PDB entry 3K7P | X-ray diffraction, 1.40 A resolution | chains A and B

# Chain A (and B)
Name: Ribose 5-phosphate isomerase
Source organism: Trypanosoma cruzi
Notes: EC 5.3.1.6; chain B of this document is another copy of the same molecule, construct and numbering; everything in this record applies to it too
UniProt: A1BTJ7 (A1BTJ7_TRYCR); residues 1-159 here = UniProt positions 1-159
Sequence (179 residues; numbered -19 to 159; the number before each row is that of its first residue; numbers below 1 keep their minus sign (Met-19 is residue -19)):
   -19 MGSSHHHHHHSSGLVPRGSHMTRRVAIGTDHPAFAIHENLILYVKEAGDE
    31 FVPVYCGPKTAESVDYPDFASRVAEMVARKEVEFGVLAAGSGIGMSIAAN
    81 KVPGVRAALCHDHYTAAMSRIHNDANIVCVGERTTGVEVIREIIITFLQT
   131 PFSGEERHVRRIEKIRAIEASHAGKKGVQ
Unresolved in the structure: -19 to 0, 154-159 (chain B: -19 to 1, 154-159)
Sequence notes: expression tag (-19 to 0); engineered mutation Ala69 (Cys in A1BTJ7)
Reported in the primary citation:
  - mutagenesis - C69A: abolished catalytic activity (citing earlier work)
  - binding site for phosphate ion: His11, Arg113, Arg137, Arg141
  - contacts within the chain: Glu112-Arg113
  - self-association interface (contacts with another copy of this molecule); pairs are residue here / residue on that copy: Glu118-Arg113
  - specificity-determining residues: Glu135 to Glu136
  - catalytic residues: His102 (citing earlier work)
  - mutagenesis - E135G/E136DEL: unchanged catalytic activity on R5P  Ru5P
  - mutagenesis - E135G/E136DEL: increased catalytic activity on the 6-carbon sugar

# Interface between chain A and chain B
Contacting residue pairs (66):
  His11(A) - Arg141(B)  hydrogen bond
  Val44(A) - Arg141(B)  hydrogen bond (backbone-side chain)
  Asp45(A) - Arg140(B)  salt bridge
  Asp45(A) - Arg141(B)  salt bridge
  Asp45(A) - Lys144(B)  salt bridge
  Tyr46(A) - Asn103(B)  hydrogen bond
  Tyr46(A) - Arg141(B)
  Tyr46(A) - Ile145(B)
  Pro47(A) - Arg141(B)
  Pro47(A) - Lys144(B)
  Pro47(A) - Ile148(B)
  Asp48(A) - Lys144(B)  salt bridge
  Glu55(A) - His152(B)  salt bridge
  Ser71(A) - Thr95(B)
  Ile73(A) - Ala88(B)  hydrophobic
  Ile73(A) - Thr95(B)
  Ile73(A) - Ser99(B)
  Ile73(A) - Asn103(B)
  Gly74(A) - Asn103(B)
  Ile77(A) - Asn80(B)
  Ile77(A) - Arg86(B)
  Ile77(A) - Ala87(B)
  Asn80(A) - Ile77(B)
  Asn80(A) - Asn80(B)
  Asn80(A) - Lys81(B)  hydrogen bond (backbone-side chain)
  Lys81(A) - Asn80(B)  hydrogen bond (side chain-backbone)
  Lys81(A) - Val82(B)  hydrogen bond (side chain-backbone)
  Lys81(A) - Val85(B)  hydrogen bond (side chain-backbone)
  Lys81(A) - Ile148(B)
  Lys81(A) - Glu149(B)  salt bridge
  Lys81(A) - His152(B)
  Val82(A) - Lys81(B)  hydrogen bond (backbone-side chain)
  Pro83(A) - His152(B)
  Val85(A) - Lys81(B)  hydrogen bond (backbone-side chain)
  Ala87(A) - Ile77(B)
  Ala88(A) - Ile73(B)  hydrophobic
  Leu89(A) - Leu89(B)
  His91(A) - His91(B)
  Tyr94(A) - Ser71(B)
  Tyr94(A) - Thr114(B)
  Thr95(A) - Ile73(B)
  Ser99(A) - Ile73(B)
  Asn103(A) - Tyr46(B)  hydrogen bond
  Asn103(A) - Ile73(B)
  Asn103(A) - Gly74(B)
  Arg113(A) - His102(B)
  Thr114(A) - Tyr94(B)
  Arg140(A) - Asp45(B)  salt bridge
  Arg141(A) - His11(B)
  Arg141(A) - Val44(B)  hydrogen bond (side chain-backbone)
  Arg141(A) - Asp45(B)  salt bridge
  Arg141(A) - Tyr46(B)
  Arg141(A) - Pro47(B)
  Lys144(A) - Asp45(B)  salt bridge
  Lys144(A) - Pro47(B)
  Lys144(A) - Asp48(B)  salt bridge
  Ile145(A) - Tyr46(B)
  Ile145(A) - Pro47(B)  hydrophobic
  Ile148(A) - Pro47(B)
  Ile148(A) - Ser51(B)
  Ile148(A) - Lys81(B)
  Glu149(A) - Lys81(B)  salt bridge
  His152(A) - Glu55(B)  salt bridge
  His152(A) - Pro83(B)
  His152(A) - Ala153(B)
  Ala153(A) - Ala153(B)
Other interface residues (no listed pair), chain A (42 interface residues in all): Ser43, Ser51, Ser76, Ala78, Gly84, Arg86, Met98, His102
Other interface residues (no listed pair), chain B (40 interface residues in all): Ser76, Ala78, Gly84, Arg113

# Summary
Chain A and chain B form an interface of 42 and 40 residues respectively; the contacts include 11 hydrogen
bonds and 12 salt bridges. Polar pairs include Asp45(A)-Arg140(B), Asp45(A)-Arg141(B) and Asp45(A)-Lys144(B).
The paper reports the catalytic residue His102(A); C69A of chain A abolishes catalytic activity.
Chain A and chain B are both Ribose 5-phosphate isomerase (Trypanosoma cruzi); the structure, Structure of
mutant of ribose 5-phosphate isomerase type B from Trypanosoma cruzi, was determined by X-ray diffraction,
deposited together with 3M1P, 3K7O, 3K7S and 3K8C.
